8Q05 - chains A and P of the 17 polymer chains in the assembly; structure by electron microscopy, 2.77 A resolution.

[Chain A]
Protein: Ribulose bisphosphate carboxylase large chain
Source organism: Chlorella sorokiniana
Notes: EC 4.1.1.39
UniProt: W8SUA8 (W8SUA8_CHLSO); residues 1-475 here = UniProt positions 1-475
Amino-acid sequence (475 residues; numbered 1 to 475; the number before each row is that of its first residue):
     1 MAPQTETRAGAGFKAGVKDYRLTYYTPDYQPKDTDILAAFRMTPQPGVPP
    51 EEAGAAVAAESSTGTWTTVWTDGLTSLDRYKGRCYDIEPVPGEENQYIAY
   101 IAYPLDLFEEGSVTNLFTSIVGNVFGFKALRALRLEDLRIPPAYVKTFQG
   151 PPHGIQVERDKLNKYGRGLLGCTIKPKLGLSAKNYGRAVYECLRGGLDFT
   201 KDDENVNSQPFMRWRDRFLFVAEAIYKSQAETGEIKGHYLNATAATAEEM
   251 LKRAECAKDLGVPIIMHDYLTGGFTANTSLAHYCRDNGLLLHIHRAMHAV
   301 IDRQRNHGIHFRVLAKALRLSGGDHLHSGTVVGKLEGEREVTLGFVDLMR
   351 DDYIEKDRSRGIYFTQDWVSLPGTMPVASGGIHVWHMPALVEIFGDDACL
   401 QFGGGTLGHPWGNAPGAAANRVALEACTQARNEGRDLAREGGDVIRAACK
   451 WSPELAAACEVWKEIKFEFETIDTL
Disordered / not traced: 1-21, 60-78, 461-475

[Chain P]
Protein: Ribulose bisphosphate carboxylase small subunit, chloroplastic
Source organism: Chlorella sorokiniana
UniProt: A0A2P6U2H5 (A0A2P6U2H5_CHLSO); residues -42 to 140 here correspond to UniProt positions 602-784 (UniProt number = residue number + 644)
Amino-acid sequence (183 residues; numbered -42 to 140; the number before each row is that of its first residue; numbers below 1 keep their minus sign (Met-42 is residue -42)):
   -42 MACTIAAVAPVAVRPVAATPLKQARNTFAARTVSNATIKKTTAMQVWTPL
     8 NNKFFETFSYLPPMTDAEISRQVDYIVSNGWTPCLEFAGAESAYTSNENC
    58 VRMQNTTCLYYDNRYWTMWKLPMFGCTDGGQVLREVQACRRAFPDAYIRV
   108 VGFDPVRQVQVSGFLVNRPASVRDYQGPSTRSV
Disordered / not traced: -42 to 1, 77-82
Construct notes: conflict Ala-25 (Gly619 in A0A2P6U2H5), Thr-24 (Ala620 in A0A2P6U2H5), Ser35 (Gly679 in A0A2P6U2H5), Leu90 (Ile734 in A0A2P6U2H5), Ala127 (Ser771 in A0A2P6U2H5)

[Interface between chain A and chain P]
Pairs across the interface (74):
  Gln156(A) - Val116(P)
  Gln156(A) - Gln117(P)
  Lys161(A) - Leu66(P)
  Lys161(A) - Arg71(P)  hydrogen bond (backbone-side chain)
  Leu162(A) - Glu13(P)
  Asn163(A) - Glu13(P)
  Asn163(A) - Arg71(P)  hydrogen bond (side chain-backbone)
  Lys164(A) - Glu13(P)
  Tyr165(A) - Thr14(P)  hydrogen bond (backbone-side chain)
  Tyr165(A) - Gln117(P)  hydrogen bond
  Tyr165(A) - Val118(P)
  Tyr165(A) - Ser119(P)
  Tyr165(A) - Gly120(P)
  Gly166(A) - Val118(P)
  Arg167(A) - Glu13(P)  salt bridge
  Arg194(A) - Trp4(P)  hydrogen bond (side chain-backbone)
  Arg194(A) - Thr5(P)
  Arg194(A) - Pro6(P)
  Gly195(A) - Tyr17(P)
  Gly196(A) - Tyr17(P)
  Gln229(A) - Tyr68(P)  hydrogen bond
  Ala230(A) - Lys10(P)  hydrogen bond (backbone-side chain)
  Glu231(A) - Pro6(P)
  Glu231(A) - Asn9(P)
  Glu231(A) - Lys10(P)  hydrogen bond (backbone-side chain)
  Thr232(A) - Lys10(P)
  Thr232(A) - Phe11(P)  hydrogen bond (backbone-backbone)
  Gly233(A) - Lys10(P)
  Gly233(A) - Thr52(P)
  Glu234(A) - Phe11(P)
  Glu234(A) - Glu13(P)  hydrogen bond (side chain-backbone)
  Glu234(A) - Tyr17(P)  hydrogen bond
  Ile235(A) - Tyr68(P)  hydrophobic
  Ile235(A) - Arg71(P)
  Lys258(A) - Asn62(P)  hydrogen bond
  Lys258(A) - Thr63(P)  hydrogen bond (backbone-side chain)
  Lys258(A) - Cys65(P)  hydrogen bond (backbone-side chain)
  Gly261(A) - Cys65(P)
  Val262(A) - Cys65(P)  hydrogen bond (backbone-side chain)
  Pro263(A) - Leu66(P)  hydrophobic
  Asn287(A) - Thr63(P)
  Gly288(A) - Cys65(P)
  Gly288(A) - Leu66(P)
  Leu289(A) - Cys65(P)  hydrophobic
  Leu290(A) - Leu66(P)  hydrophobic
  Trp411(A) - Gln2(P)
  Ala414(A) - Trp4(P)  hydrophobic
  Ala418(A) - Trp4(P)  hydrophobic
  Arg421(A) - Glu13(P)  hydrogen bond (side chain-backbone)
  Arg421(A) - Tyr17(P)
  Val422(A) - Tyr17(P)
  Glu425(A) - Glu13(P)
  Glu425(A) - Thr14(P)
  Glu425(A) - Phe15(P)  hydrogen bond (side chain-backbone)
  Glu425(A) - Ser16(P)  hydrogen bond (side chain-backbone)
  Glu425(A) - Tyr17(P)  hydrogen bond (side chain-backbone)
  Glu425(A) - Leu18(P)
  Ala426(A) - Leu18(P)
  Gln429(A) - Phe15(P)
  Gln429(A) - Leu18(P)
  Gln429(A) - Glu25(P)
  Gln429(A) - Gln29(P)
  Arg431(A) - Tyr32(P)
  Asn432(A) - Phe15(P)
  Asn432(A) - Gln29(P)  hydrogen bond
  Asn432(A) - Tyr32(P)
  Glu433(A) - Arg28(P)  salt bridge
  Trp451(A) - Tyr17(P)
  Trp451(A) - Leu18(P)  hydrophobic
  Trp451(A) - Pro19(P)
  Pro453(A) - Pro135(P)
  Glu454(A) - Trp4(P)
  Glu454(A) - Arg138(P)
  Glu454(A) - Ser139(P)  hydrogen bond
Other interface residues (no listed pair), chain A (47 interface residues in all): His153, Asp160, Lys236, Ala257, Asp259, Pro415, Thr428
Other interface residues (no listed pair), chain P (37 interface residues in all): Phe12, Met21, Thr64, Arg106

[In short]
Chain A and chain P form an interface of 47 and 37 residues respectively, with 21 hydrogen bonds and 2 salt
bridges. Among the polar pairs are Arg167(A)-Glu13(P), Glu433(A)-Arg28(P) and Lys161(A)-Arg71(P).
Chain A is Ribulose bisphosphate carboxylase large chain and chain P is Ribulose bisphosphate carboxylase
small subunit, chloroplastic, both from Chlorella sorokiniana; the structure, Chlorella sorokiniana Rubisco
with CsLinker (alpha3-alpha4) bound: D4 symmetry expanded, was determined by electron microscopy, deposited
together with 8Q04.
